PDB entry 6ESG | electron microscopy, 5.40 A resolution (low resolution: residue-level contacts below are approximate; hydrogen-bond / salt-bridge calls are withheld) | chains A and J of the 10 polymer chains in the assembly

== Chain A ==
Molecule: Histone H3.2
Organism: Xenopus laevis
UniProt: P84233 (H32_XENLA); residues 1-135 here correspond to UniProt positions 2-136 (UniProt number = residue number + 1)
Sequence (135 residues; numbered 1 to 135; the number before each row is that of its first residue):
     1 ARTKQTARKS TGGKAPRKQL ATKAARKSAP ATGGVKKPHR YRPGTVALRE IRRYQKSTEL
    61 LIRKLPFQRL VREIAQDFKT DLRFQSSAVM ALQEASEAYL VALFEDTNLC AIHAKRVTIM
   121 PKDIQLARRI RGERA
Unresolved in the structure: 1-37, 135
Construct notes: variant Ala102 (Gly103 in P84233)

== Chain J ==
Molecule: 147-nt DNA strand
Organism: synthetic construct
Sequence (147 nucleotides; row label = number of the first residue in the row; numbers below 1 keep their minus sign (DC-73 is residue -73)):
   -73 CTGGAGAATC CCGGTGCCGA GGCCGCTCAA TTGGTCGTAG ACAGCTCTAG CACCGCTTAA
   -13 ACGCACGTAC GCGCTGTCCC CCGCGTTTTA ACCGCCAAGG GGATTACTCC CTAGTCTCCA
    47 GGCACGTGTC AGATATATAC ATCCTGT
Unresolved in the structure: 68-73

== How chain A and chain J interact ==
Contacting residue pairs (25; chain A residue first):
  His39(A) with DC10(J); DG11(J)
  Arg40(A) with DG9(J); DC10(J)
  Tyr41(A) with DA-67(J); DG9(J); DC10(J)
  Arg42(A) with DG9(J)
  Pro43(A) with DG9(J)
  Gly44(A) with DC8(J); DG9(J)
  Thr45(A) with DG9(J)
  Val46(A) with DG9(J)
  Ala47(A) with DC8(J); DG9(J)
  Arg49(A) with DA-66(J)
  Arg63(A) with DA17(J); DC18(J)
  Lys64(A) with DC18(J)
  Leu65(A) with DA17(J); DC18(J)
  Pro66(A) with DA17(J)
  Arg69(A) with DA17(J)
  Arg83(A) with DG26(J); DG27(J)
Interface residues without a listed pair, chain A (17 interface residues in all): Lys56
Interface residues without a listed pair, chain J (11 interface residues in all): DC-64

== Summary ==
Chain A and chain J form an interface of 17 and 11 residues respectively.
Chain A is Histone H3.2 (Xenopus laevis) and chain J is a 147-nt DNA strand (synthetic construct); the
structure, Nucleosome breathing : Class 2, was determined by electron microscopy (same publication as 6ESF,
6ESH and 6ESI).
